PDB entry 8PFG | electron microscopy, 3.10 A resolution | chains G and H of the 9 polymer chains in the assembly

Chain G (and H):
Molecule: DNA-directed RNA polymerase subunit alpha
Source organism: Escherichia coli
Notes: EC 2.7.7.6; chain H of this document is another copy of the same molecule, construct and numbering; everything in this record applies to it too
UniProt: P0A7Z4 (RPOA_ECOLI); numbering as in UniProt (aligned over 1-329)
Amino-acid sequence (329 residues; numbered 1 to 329; the number before each row is that of its first residue):
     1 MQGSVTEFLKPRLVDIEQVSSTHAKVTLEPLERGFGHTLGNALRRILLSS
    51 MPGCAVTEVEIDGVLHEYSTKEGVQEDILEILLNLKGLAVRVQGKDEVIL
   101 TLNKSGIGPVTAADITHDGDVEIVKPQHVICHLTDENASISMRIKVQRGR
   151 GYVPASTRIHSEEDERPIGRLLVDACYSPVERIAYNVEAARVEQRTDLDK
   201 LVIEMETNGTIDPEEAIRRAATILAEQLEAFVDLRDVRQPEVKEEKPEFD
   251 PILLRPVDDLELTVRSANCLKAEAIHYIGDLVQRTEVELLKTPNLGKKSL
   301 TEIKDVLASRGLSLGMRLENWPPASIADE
Unresolved in the structure: 1-3, 236-329 (chain H: 1-3, 159-166, 234-329)
Curated features (UniProtKB/Swiss-Prot):
  - region: E162 to E165 (Required for interaction with Crp at class II promoters)
  - modified residue: R265 (ADP-ribosylarginine), K297 (N6-acetyllysine), K298 (N6-acetyllysine)

Interface between chain G and chain H:
Contacting residue pairs (64; chain G residue first):
  V5(G) with R148(H); G149(H); R150(H), hydrogen bond (backbone-side chain)
  F8(G) with S50(H); R150(H); I223(H), hydrophobic; Q227(H)
  K10(G) with E226(H), hydrogen bond (side chain-backbone)
  P11(G) with Q227(H); A230(H)
  R12(G) with F231(H)
  L13(G) with F231(H)
  L28(G) with F231(H), hydrophobic
  G34(G) with R45(H)
  F35(G) with I46(H), hydrophobic; S50(H); I223(H), hydrophobic; Q227(H)
  H37(G) with R45(H)
  T38(G) with A42(H); R45(H), hydrogen bond
  L39(G) with L224(H), hydrophobic; L228(H), hydrophobic
  R45(G) with G34(H), hydrogen bond (side chain-backbone); H37(H); T38(H)
  S50(G) with F8(H); F35(H)
  G149(G) with V5(H)
  R150(G) with V5(H), hydrogen bond (side chain-backbone); F8(H)
  R218(G) with F231(H); D233(H)
  R219(G) with T6(H), hydrogen bond
  A221(G) with F231(H)
  T222(G) with F231(H); V232(H), hydrogen bond (side chain-backbone); D233(H)
  I223(G) with F8(H), hydrophobic; F35(H), hydrophobic
  L224(G) with L39(H), hydrophobic; L228(H), hydrophobic
  E226(G) with K10(H), salt bridge
  Q227(G) with L9(H), hydrogen bond (side chain-backbone); L31(H); F35(H); L39(H)
  L228(G) with L39(H), hydrophobic; L224(H), hydrophobic
  E229(G) with K10(H)
  A230(G) with P11(H), hydrophobic
  F231(G) with L28(H), hydrophobic; L43(H), hydrophobic; I203(H), hydrophobic; A221(H), hydrophobic
  V232(G) with R218(H); A221(H), hydrophobic; T222(H)
  D233(G) with R218(H), hydrogen bond (backbone-side chain)
  L234(G) with E214(H); I217(H), hydrophobic; R218(H), hydrogen bond (backbone-side chain)
  R235(G) with V14(H), hydrogen bond (side chain-backbone); R218(H)
Other interface residues (no listed pair), chain G (43 interface residues in all): T6, E7, L9, L31, E32, N41, I46, S49, P52, R148, A225
Other interface residues (no listed pair), chain H (45 interface residues in all): S4, D15, I16, V26, N41, P52, D96, L201

In short:
The interface between chain G and chain H involves 43 residues on one side and 45 on the other, with 11
hydrogen bonds and 1 salt bridge. Polar pairs include E226(G)-K10(H), V5(G)-R150(H) and T38(G)-R45(H).
Chain G and chain H are both DNA-directed RNA polymerase subunit alpha (Escherichia coli); the structure,
autoinhibited RfaH bound to E. coli transcription complex paused at ops site (encounter complex), not fully
..., was determined by electron microscopy together with 8PEN, 8PFJ, 8PH9, 8PHK, 8PIB, 8PID, 8PIL and 8PIM
from the same study.
